7KXK - chains A and B of the 9 polymer chains in the assembly; structure by electron microscopy, 5.00 A resolution (low resolution: residue-level contacts below are approximate; hydrogen-bond / salt-bridge calls are withheld).

# Chain A (and B)
Molecule: Spike glycoprotein
From: Severe acute respiratory syndrome coronavirus 2
Notes: chain B of this document is another copy of the same molecule, construct and numbering; everything in this record applies to it too
Reference sequence: P0DTC2 (SPIKE_SARS2); residues 1-1211 here = UniProt positions 1-1211
Chain sequence (1274 residues; numbered 1 to 1274; the number before each row is that of its first residue):
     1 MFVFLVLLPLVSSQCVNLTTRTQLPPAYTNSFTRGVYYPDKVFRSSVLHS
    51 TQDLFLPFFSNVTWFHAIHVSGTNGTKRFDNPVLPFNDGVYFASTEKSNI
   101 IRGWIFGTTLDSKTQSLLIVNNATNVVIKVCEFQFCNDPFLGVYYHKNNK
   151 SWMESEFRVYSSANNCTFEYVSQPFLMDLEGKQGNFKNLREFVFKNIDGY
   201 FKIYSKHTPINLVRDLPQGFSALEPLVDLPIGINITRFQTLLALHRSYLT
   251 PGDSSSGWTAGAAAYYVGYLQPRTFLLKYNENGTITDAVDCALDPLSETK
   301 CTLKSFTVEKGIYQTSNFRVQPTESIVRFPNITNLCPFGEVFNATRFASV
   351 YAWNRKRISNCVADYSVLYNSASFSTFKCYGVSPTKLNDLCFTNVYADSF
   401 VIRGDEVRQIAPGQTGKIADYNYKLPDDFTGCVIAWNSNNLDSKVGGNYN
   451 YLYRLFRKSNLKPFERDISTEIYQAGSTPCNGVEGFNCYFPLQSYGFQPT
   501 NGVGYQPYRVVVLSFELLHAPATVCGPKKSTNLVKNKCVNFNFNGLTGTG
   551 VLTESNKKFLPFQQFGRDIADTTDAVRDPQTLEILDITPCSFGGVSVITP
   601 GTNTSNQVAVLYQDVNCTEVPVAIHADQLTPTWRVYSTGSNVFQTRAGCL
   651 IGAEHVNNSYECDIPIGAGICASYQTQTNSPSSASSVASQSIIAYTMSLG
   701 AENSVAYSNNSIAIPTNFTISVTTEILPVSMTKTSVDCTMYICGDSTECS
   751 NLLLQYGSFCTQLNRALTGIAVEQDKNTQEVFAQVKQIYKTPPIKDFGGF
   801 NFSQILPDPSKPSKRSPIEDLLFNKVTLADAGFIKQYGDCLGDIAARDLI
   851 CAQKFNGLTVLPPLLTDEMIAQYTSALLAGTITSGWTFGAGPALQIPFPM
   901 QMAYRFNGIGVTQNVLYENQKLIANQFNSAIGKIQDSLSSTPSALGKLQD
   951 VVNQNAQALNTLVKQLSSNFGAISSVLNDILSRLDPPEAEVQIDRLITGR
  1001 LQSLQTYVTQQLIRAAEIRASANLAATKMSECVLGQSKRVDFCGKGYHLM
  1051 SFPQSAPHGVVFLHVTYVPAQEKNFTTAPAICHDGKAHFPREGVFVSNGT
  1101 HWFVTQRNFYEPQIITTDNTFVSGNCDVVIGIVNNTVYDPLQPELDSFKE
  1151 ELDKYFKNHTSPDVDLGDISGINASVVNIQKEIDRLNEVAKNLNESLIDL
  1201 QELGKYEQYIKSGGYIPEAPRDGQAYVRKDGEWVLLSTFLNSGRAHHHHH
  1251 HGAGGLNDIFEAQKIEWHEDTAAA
Disordered / not traced: 1-13, 69-77, 144-151, 178-186, 246-262, 621-639, 677-688, 828-853, 1138-1274
Disulfides: C15-C136, C131-C166, C291-C301, C336-C361, C379-C432, C391-C525, C480-C488, C538-C590, C617-C649, C662-C671, C738-C760, C743-C749, C1032-C1043, C1082-C1126
Covalently attached groups: N-acetylglucosamine (NAG) linked to N282, N331, N343, N616, N657, N709, N717, N801, N1074, N1098
Differences from the reference sequence: conflict S682 (Arg in P0DTC2), S683 (Arg in P0DTC2), S685 (Arg in P0DTC2), P817 (Phe in P0DTC2), P892 (Ala in P0DTC2), P899 (Ala in P0DTC2), P942 (Ala in P0DTC2), P986 (Lys in P0DTC2), P987 (Val in P0DTC2); expression tag (1212-1274)
Residues lining bound ligands: N-acetylglucosamine (NAG; 2-acetamido-2-deoxy-beta-D-glucopyranose): P892, A893, Q895
Swiss-Prot annotation at these positions:
  - region: N280 to C301 (Putative superantigen), R403 to D405 (Integrin-binding motif), N448 to F456 (Immunodominant HLA epitope recognized by the CD8+), P681, A684 (Putative superantigen), S816 to Y837 (Fusion peptide 1), K835 to F855 (Fusion peptide 2), D1163 to E1202 (Heptad repeat 2)
  - site: R815, S816 (Cleavage)
  - glycosylation: N17 (N-linked (GlcNAc...) (complex) asparagine), N61 (N-linked (GlcNAc...) (hybrid) asparagine), N74 (N-linked (GlcNAc...) (complex) asparagine), N122 (N-linked (GlcNAc...) (hybrid) asparagine), N149 (N-linked (GlcNAc...) (complex) asparagine), N165 (N-linked (GlcNAc...) (complex) asparagine), N234 (N-linked (GlcNAc...) (high mannose) asparagine), N282 (N-linked (GlcNAc...) (complex) asparagine), T323 (O-linked (GalNAc) threonine), S325 (O-linked (HexNAc...) serine), N331 (N-linked (GlcNAc...) (complex) asparagine), N343 (N-linked (GlcNAc...) (complex) asparagine), N603 (N-linked (GlcNAc...) (hybrid) asparagine), N616 (N-linked (GlcNAc...) (complex) asparagine), N657 (N-linked (GlcNAc...) (complex) asparagine), T676 (O-linked (GlcNAc...) threonine), T678 (O-linked (GlcNAc...) threonine), N709 (N-linked (GlcNAc...) (high mannose) asparagine), N717 (N-linked (GlcNAc...) (hybrid) asparagine), N801 (N-linked (GlcNAc...) (hybrid) asparagine) and 6 more in UniProt
  - natural variant: L5 (L5F: In strain: Iota/B.1.526), S13 (S13I: In strain: Epsilon/B.1.427/B.1.429), L18 (L18F: In strain: Beta/B.1.351, Gamma/P.1 and 1 more), T19 (T19I: In strain: Omicron/BQ.1.1, Omicron/XBB.1.5 and 1 more; T19R: In strain: Delta/B.1.617.2, Omicron/BA.2 and 4 more), T20 (T20N: In strain: Gamma/P.1), L24 to A27 (sequence variant, change not given here; In strain: Omicron/BA.2, Omicron/BA.2.12.1 and 6 more), P26 (P26S: In strain: Gamma/P.1), Q52 (Q52H: In strain: Omicron/EG.5.1), A67 (A67V: In strain: Eta/B.1.525, Omicron/BA.1), H69 to V70 (deletion: In strain: Alpha/B.1.1.7, Eta/B.1.525 and 5 more), G75 (G75V: In strain: Lambda/C.37), T76 (T76I: In strain: Lambda/C.37), 82 further natural variant entries in UniProt
  - mutagenesis: H69 to V70 (Increased incorporation of cleaved spike into virions), N121 (N121Q: Partial loss of biliverdin affinity), R190 (R190K: Partial loss of biliverdin affinity), N234 (N234Q: Increased resistance to neutralizing antibodies), N331 (N331Q: Reduced viral infectivity), N343 (N343Q: Reduced viral infectivity), L452 (L452R: Increased resistance to neutralizing antibodies. Decreases HLA binding to NF9 epitope. Increased binding affinity to human ACE2), Y453 (Y453F: Decreased HLA binding to NF9 epitope. Increased binding affinity to human ACE2), A475 (A475V: Increased resistance to neutralizing antibodies), V483 (V483A: Increased resistance to neutralizing antibodies), E484 (E484D: Increased replication in human TMEM106B overexpressing cells), F490 (F490L: Increased resistance to neutralizing antibodies and human covalescent sera neutralization), 12 further mutagenesis entries in UniProt

# How chain A and chain B interact
Pairs across the interface - 129 pairs, chain A then chain B:
  Y38(A) - F562(B)
  Y38(A) - Q563(B)
  D40(A) - F562(B)
  K41(A) - F562(B)
  K41(A) - Q563(B)
  K41(A) - Q564(B)
  K41(A) - F565(B)
  V42(A) - Q563(B)
  V42(A) - F565(B)
  V42(A) - R567(B)
  F43(A) - K557(B)
  F43(A) - K558(B)
  F43(A) - F559(B)
  F43(A) - Q563(B)
  F43(A) - F565(B)
  F43(A) - G566(B)
  F43(A) - R567(B)
  R44(A) - D571(B)
  V47(A) - I569(B)
  E224(A) - L560(B)
  E224(A) - F562(B)
  P225(A) - F562(B)
  N282(A) - K558(B)
  N282(A) - L560(B)
  G283(A) - L560(B)
  G283(A) - Q563(B)
  T284(A) - L560(B)
  D737(A) - N317(B)
  D737(A) - R319(B)
  T739(A) - R319(B)
  M740(A) - R319(B)
  M740(A) - F592(B)
  D745(A) - R319(B)
  D745(A) - Q321(B)
  Q762(A) - Q965(B)
  R765(A) - T302(B)
  Q784(A) - K1045(B)
  K786(A) - K1045(B)
  Q787(A) - G700(B)
  Q787(A) - A701(B)
  I788(A) - L699(B)
  I788(A) - A701(B)
  I788(A) - E702(B)
  I788(A) - N703(B)
  Y789(A) - N703(B)
  K790(A) - E702(B)
  K790(A) - N703(B)
  K790(A) - S704(B)
  K790(A) - V705(B)
  P792(A) - V705(B)
  P793(A) - V705(B)
  P793(A) - A706(B)
  D796(A) - Y707(B)
  K854(A) - D568(B)
  K854(A) - F592(B)
  F855(A) - T549(B)
  F855(A) - P589(B)
  F855(A) - C590(B)
  F855(A) - F592(B)
  T859(A) - F592(B)
  L861(A) - Q613(B)
  P863(A) - G667(B)
  P863(A) - A668(B)
  L864(A) - P665(B)
  L864(A) - I666(B)
  L864(A) - G667(B)
  L864(A) - A668(B)
  L864(A) - G669(B)
  L864(A) - I670(B)
  L864(A) - M697(B)
  L865(A) - L699(B)
  T866(A) - A668(B)
  T866(A) - G669(B)
  M869(A) - G669(B)
  M869(A) - M697(B)
  M869(A) - L699(B)
  Q872(A) - L699(B)
  Y873(A) - L699(B)
  T883(A) - Y707(B)
  W886(A) - Y1047(B)
  F888(A) - V705(B)
  A890(A) - V1068(B)
  A890(A) - P1069(B)
  G891(A) - V1068(B)
  G891(A) - P1069(B)
  P892(A) - E1072(B)
  L894(A) - I712(B)
  L894(A) - A713(B)
  L894(A) - E1072(B)
  Q895(A) - A706(B)
  Q895(A) - Y707(B)
  Q895(A) - S708(B)
  Q895(A) - S711(B)
  Q895(A) - I712(B)
  Q895(A) - A713(B)
  Q895(A) - N1074(B)
  I896(A) - I712(B)
  P897(A) - Y707(B)
  P897(A) - S708(B)
  P897(A) - N709(B)
  F898(A) - Y707(B)
  M900(A) - I712(B)
  M900(A) - T1077(B)
  M900(A) - A1078(B)
  M900(A) - P1079(B)
  Y904(A) - I712(B)
  Y904(A) - G1093(B)
  Y904(A) - V1094(B)
  Y904(A) - R1107(B)
  Q913(A) - F1089(B)
  Q913(A) - F1121(B)
  Q913(A) - S1123(B)
  N914(A) - F1089(B)
  N914(A) - S1123(B)
  N914(A) - G1124(B)
  Y917(A) - P1079(B)
  Y917(A) - V1128(B)
  Y917(A) - I1130(B)
  E918(A) - V1128(B)
  V963(A) - A570(B)
  K964(A) - D571(B)
  L1012(A) - I1013(B)
  I1013(A) - I1013(B)
  A1016(A) - E1017(B)
  R1019(A) - E1017(B)
  T1027(A) - R1039(B)
  S1030(A) - V1040(B)
  E1031(A) - R1039(B)
  L1034(A) - V1040(B)
Other interface residues (no listed pair), chain A (76 interface residues in all): P39, T768, N856, P862, A893, P899, T912, N960, T1009, E1111, Q1113
Other interface residues (no listed pair), chain B (75 interface residues in all): Q314, T572, S698, T1009, Q1010, G1046, V1122, V1129

# In short
Chain A and chain B form an interface of 76 and 75 residues respectively. Ligands of chain A:
N-acetylglucosamine. N-acetylglucosamine is covalently linked to N282(A), N331(A), N343(A), N616(A), N657(A)
and N709(A) and 4 more. From UniProt: 24 mutagenesis sites on chain A.
Chain A and chain B are both Spike glycoprotein (Severe acute respiratory syndrome coronavirus 2); the
structure, SARS-CoV-2 spike protein in complex with Fab 15033-7, 2-"up"-1-"down" conformation, was determined
by electron microscopy (same publication as 7KLG, 7KLH, 7KMK, 7KML and 7KXJ).
